7FCA - chains A and D of the 6 polymer chains in the assembly; structure by X-ray diffraction, 2.21 A resolution.

[Chain A]
Name: Fructokinase, PfkB
Source organism: Mycobacterium marinum (strain ATCC BAA-535 / M)
Reference sequence: B2HEF4 (B2HEF4_MYCMM); residues 1-303 here = UniProt positions 1-303
Sequence (303 residues; each row starts with the number of its first residue):
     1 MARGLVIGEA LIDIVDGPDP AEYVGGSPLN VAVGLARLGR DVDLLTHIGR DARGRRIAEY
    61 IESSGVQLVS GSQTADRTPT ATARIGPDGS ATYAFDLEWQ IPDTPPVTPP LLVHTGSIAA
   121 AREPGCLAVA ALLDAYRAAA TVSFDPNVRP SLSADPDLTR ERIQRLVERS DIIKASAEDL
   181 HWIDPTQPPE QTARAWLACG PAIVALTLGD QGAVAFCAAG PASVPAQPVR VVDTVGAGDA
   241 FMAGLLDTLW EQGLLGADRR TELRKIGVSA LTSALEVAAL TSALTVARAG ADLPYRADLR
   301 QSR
Unresolved in the structure: 17, 84-91, 229-231, 293-303
Differences from the reference sequence: conflict Thr108 (Ala in B2HEF4)

[Chain D]
Name: Fructokinase, PfkB
Source organism: Mycobacterium marinum (strain ATCC BAA-535 / M)
Reference sequence: B2HEF4 (B2HEF4_MYCMM); residue numbers follow UniProt; this construct covers 1-291
Sequence (291 residues; numbered 1 to 291; the number before each row is that of its first residue):
     1 MARGLVIGEA LIDIVDGPDP AEYVGGSPLN VAVGLARLGR DVDLLTHIGR DARGRRIAEY
    61 IESSGVQLVS GSQTADRTPT ATARIGPDGS ATYAFDLEWQ IPDTPPVAPP LLVHTGSIAA
   121 AREPGCLAVA ALLDAYRAAA TVSFDPNVRP SLSADPDLTR RRIQRLVERS DIIKASAEDL
   181 HWIDPTQPPE QTARAWLACG PAIVALTLGD QGAVAFCAAG PASVPAQPVR VVDTVGAGDA
   241 FMAGLLDTLW EQGLLGADRR TELRKIGVSA LTSALEVAAL TSALTVARAG A
Unresolved in the structure: 85-91, 230-231
Differences from the reference sequence: conflict Arg161 (Glu in B2HEF4)

[How chain A and chain D interact]
Contacting residue pairs - 8 pairs, chain A then chain D:
  Glu123(A) - Leu127(D)
  Leu127(A) - Pro124(D)  hydrophobic
  Asp155(A) - Arg161(D)  salt bridge
  Asp157(A) - Thr159(D)  hydrogen bond
  Leu158(A) - Thr159(D)
  Leu158(A) - Arg162(D)
  Glu161(A) - Arg162(D)  salt bridge
  Arg162(A) - Glu123(D)  salt bridge
Interface residues without a listed pair, chain A (8 interface residues in all): Pro124

[In short]
8 residues of chain A and 6 residues of chain D are in contact, with 1 hydrogen bond and 3 salt bridges. Polar
pairs include Asp155(A)-Arg161(D), Glu161(A)-Arg162(D) and Arg162(A)-Glu123(D).
Chain A is Fructokinase, PfkB and chain D is Fructokinase, PfkB, both from Mycobacterium marinum (strain ATCC
BAA-535 / M); the structure, PfkB(Mycobacterium marinum), was determined by X-ray diffraction together with
7CF8 from the same study.
